3RLF - chains E and F of the 5 polymer chains in the assembly; structure by X-ray diffraction, 2.20 A resolution.

# Chain E
Molecule: Maltose-binding periplasmic protein
Source organism: Escherichia coli
UniProtKB: P0AEX9 (MALE_ECOLI); residues 1-370 here correspond to UniProt positions 27-396 (UniProt number = residue number + 26)
Amino-acid sequence (380 residues; row label = number of the first residue in the row):
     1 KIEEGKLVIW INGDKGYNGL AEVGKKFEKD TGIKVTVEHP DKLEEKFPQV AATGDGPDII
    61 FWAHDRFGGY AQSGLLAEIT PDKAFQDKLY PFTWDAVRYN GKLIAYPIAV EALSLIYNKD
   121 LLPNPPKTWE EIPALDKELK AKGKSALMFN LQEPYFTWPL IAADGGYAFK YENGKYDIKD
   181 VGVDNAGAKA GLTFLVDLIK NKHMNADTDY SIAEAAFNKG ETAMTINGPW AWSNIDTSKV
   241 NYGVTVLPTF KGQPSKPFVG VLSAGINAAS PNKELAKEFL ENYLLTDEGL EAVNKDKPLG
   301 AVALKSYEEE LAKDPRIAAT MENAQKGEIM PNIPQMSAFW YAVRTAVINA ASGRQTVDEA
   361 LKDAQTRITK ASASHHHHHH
Not modelled in the structure: 375-380
Differences from the reference sequence: expression tag (371-380)

# Chain F
Molecule: Maltose transport system permease protein malF
Source organism: Escherichia coli
UniProtKB: P02916 (MALF_ECOLI); numbering as in UniProt (aligned over 1-514)
Amino-acid sequence (514 residues; each row starts with the number of its first residue):
     1 MDVIKKKHWW QSDALKWSVL GLLGLLVGYL VVLMYAQGEY LFAITTLILS SAGLYIFANR
    61 KAYAWRYVYP GMAGMGLFVL FPLVCTIAIA FTNYSSTNQL TFERAQEVLL DRSWQAGKTY
   121 NFGLYPAGDE WQLALSDGET GKNYLSDAFK FGGEQKLQLK ETTAQPEGER ANLRVITQNR
   181 QALSDITAIL PDGNKVMMSS LRQFSGTQPL YTLDGDGTLT NNQSGVKYRP NNQIGFYQSI
   241 TADGNWGDEK LSPGYTVTTG WKNFTRVFTD EGIQKPFLAI FVWTVVFSLI TVFLTVAVGM
   301 VLACLVQWEA LRGKAVYRVL LILPYAVPSF ISILIFKGLF NQSFGEINMM LSALFGVKPA
   361 WFSDPTTART MLIIVNTWLG YPYMMILCMG LLKAIPDDLY EASAMDGAGP FQNFFKITLP
   421 LLIKPLTPLM IASFAFNFNN FVLIQLLTNG GPDRLGTTTP AGYTDLLVNY TYRIAFEGGG
   481 GQDFGLAAAI ATLIFLLVGA LAIVNLKATR MKFD
Not modelled in the structure: 1-9, 241-244, 504-514
Swiss-Prot annotation at these positions:
  - mutagenesis: Leu334 (L334W: Ability to transport lactose in a saturable manner), Leu372 (L372W: Growth on maltose but not on media containing either maltoheptaose or maltoheptaose plus maltose), Asn376 (N376K/H: No growth on maltose), Gly380 (G380C/S: No growth on maltose), Glu401 (E401A/C/K/L: Reduction of transport rate), Ser403 (S403C/D/K/L: Reduction of transport rate), Gly407 (G407A/P: No effect), Pro420 (P420A: No effect)

# How chain E and chain F interact
Contacting residue pairs (79):
  Glu4(E) with Arg180(F), salt bridge
  Gly5(E) with Arg180(F)
  Lys29(E) with Arg174(F), hydrogen bond (backbone-side chain)
  Asp30(E) with Arg174(F), hydrogen bond (backbone-backbone)
  Thr31(E) with Leu173(F); Thr177(F)
  Gly32(E) with Arg174(F)
  Ile33(E) with Thr177(F)
  Pro48(E) with Gln99(F)
  Gln49(E) with Tyr94(F), hydrogen bond; Gln99(F)
  Ala51(E) with Arg104(F), hydrogen bond (backbone-side chain)
  Ala52(E) with Leu100(F); Arg104(F), hydrogen bond (backbone-side chain)
  Thr53(E) with Arg104(F)
  Gly54(E) with Arg104(F)
  Arg66(E) with Gln482(F)
  Gln72(E) with Ser252(F); Pro253(F)
  Ser73(E) with Ser96(F), hydrogen bond (side chain-backbone); Gln99(F); Leu100(F); Pro253(F)
  Gly74(E) with Val108(F); Pro253(F)
  Leu76(E) with Arg112(F), hydrogen bond (backbone-side chain)
  Glu78(E) with Arg112(F), salt bridge
  Asp82(E) with Gln203(F), hydrogen bond
  Tyr99(E) with Ser252(F), hydrogen bond
  Asn100(E) with Ser252(F)
  Met148(E) with Phe344(F), hydrophobic
  Asn205(E) with Ser343(F), hydrogen bond
  Asp207(E) with Asn341(F), hydrogen bond (backbone-side chain); Gln342(F); Ser343(F), hydrogen bond
  Asp209(E) with Asn341(F)
  Ile212(E) with Asn341(F); Phe344(F), hydrophobic
  Pro271(E) with Arg180(F)
  Asn272(E) with Arg180(F)
  Glu274(E) with Ser199(F); Ser200(F); Leu201(F)
  Leu275(E) with Thr177(F); Arg180(F)
  Lys277(E) with Ser200(F)
  Glu278(E) with Leu173(F); Leu201(F); Arg202(F), salt bridge
  Asn282(E) with Arg202(F)
  Tyr283(E) with Leu173(F)
  Pro334(E) with Gly479(F); Gly481(F)
  Gln335(E) with Gly479(F)
  Ser337(E) with Glu477(F); Gly478(F); Gly479(F), hydrogen bond (side chain-backbone)
  Ala338(E) with Gly478(F); Gly479(F)
  Tyr341(E) with Pro460(F), hydrophobic; Arg473(F); Glu477(F)
  Arg344(E) with Asn449(F)
  Thr345(E) with Asp453(F)
  Asn349(E) with Asp453(F), hydrogen bond; Leu455(F)
  Arg354(E) with Ser363(F), hydrogen bond (side chain-backbone); Pro365(F); Pro452(F); Asp453(F)
  Gln355(E) with Leu455(F)
  Arg367(E) with Asp453(F), salt bridge; Thr457(F); Thr458(F); Pro460(F)
  Lys370(E) with Thr458(F)
  Ala371(E) with Gly478(F); Gly479(F)
  Ser374(E) with Arg266(F), hydrogen bond (backbone-side chain)
Other interface residues (no listed pair), chain E (56 interface residues in all): Glu28, Glu45, Ala71, Leu75, Lys102, Thr208, Ser352
Other interface residues (no listed pair), chain F (48 interface residues in all): Ser113, Met198, Leu210, Ala461, Gly462, Tyr463, Asp465, Phe476, Gly480, Phe484

# Overview
56 residues of chain E face 48 of chain F across their interface; the contacts include 16 hydrogen bonds and 4
salt bridges. Among the polar pairs are Glu4(E)-Arg180(F), Glu78(E)-Arg112(F) and Glu278(E)-Arg202(F). UniProt
lists 8 mutagenesis sites on chain F.
Here chain E is Maltose-binding periplasmic protein and chain F is Maltose transport system permease protein
malF, both from Escherichia coli. Entry 3RLF (Crystal structure of the maltose-binding protein/maltose
transporter complex in an outward-facing conformation bound to MgAMPPNP) was determined by X-ray diffraction
(same publication as 3PUV, 3PUW and 3PUX).
